PDB entry 6N38 | electron microscopy, 3.70 A resolution | chains G and B of the 11 polymer chains in the assembly

# Chain G
Protein: Putative type VI secretion protein
From: Escherichia coli O44:H18 (strain 042 / EAEC)
Reference sequence: D3GUX4 (D3GUX4_ECO44); residues 64-366 here correspond to UniProt positions 31-333 (UniProt number = residue number - 33)
Chain sequence (303 residues; each row starts with the number of its first residue):
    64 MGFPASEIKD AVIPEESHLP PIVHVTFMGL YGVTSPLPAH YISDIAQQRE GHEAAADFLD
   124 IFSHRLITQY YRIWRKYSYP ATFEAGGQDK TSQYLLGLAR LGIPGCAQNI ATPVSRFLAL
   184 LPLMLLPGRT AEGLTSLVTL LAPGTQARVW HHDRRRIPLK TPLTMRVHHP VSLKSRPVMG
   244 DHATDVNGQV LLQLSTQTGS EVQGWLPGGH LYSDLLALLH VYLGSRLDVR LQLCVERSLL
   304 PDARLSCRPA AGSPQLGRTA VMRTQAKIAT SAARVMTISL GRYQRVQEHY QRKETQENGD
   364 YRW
Not modelled in the structure: 64-121, 331-335
From the paper describing this entry:
  - mutagenesis - M228R/L236R/M242R, L308R/L319R/M325R: unchanged binding to Putative type VI secretion protein

# Chain B
Protein: Putative type VI secretion protein
From: Escherichia coli O44:H18 (strain 042 / EAEC)
Notes: fragment: neck and shoulder domains
Reference sequence: D3GU39 (D3GU39_ECO44); residue numbers follow UniProt; this construct covers 1-316
Chain sequence (322 residues; numbered 1 to 322; the number before each row is that of its first residue):
     1 MKIYRPLWED GAFLMPQQFQ QQAAWDVHLA DSVARMGLAH PWGVVAAEFD DSLLPLSRLN
    61 ATRLIVRFPD GTLIDTERAD NLPPVCDLST VSDRSLVDIV LALPLLNANG GNLDNGSESE
   121 RPRRWKSERV NVQELAGHEQ SEVAVLRHNL TLRMAHQENA AWLTCPVTRL VRDAQGQWCR
   181 DPRFIPPLLT LSASPSLMTE LAELLHHLQA RRQRLMSMRR ENNARLADFA VADVSLFWLL
   241 NALNSAEPVL KELLDMPYRH PELLYRELAR LAGSLLTFSL EHNVDAVPAY HHETPENVFP
   301 PLLSLLNRLL EASLPSHHHH HH
Not modelled in the structure: 220-232, 314-322
Differences from the reference sequence: expression tag (317-322)

# Interface between chain G and chain B
Contacting residue pairs (24):
  Asp244(G) with Asn109(B), hydrogen bond
  His245(G) with Asn109(B)
  Cys310(G) with Glu134(B); Glu139(B); Ser141(B), hydrogen bond (backbone-side chain)
  Arg311(G) with Glu139(B), salt bridge
  Leu319(G) with Leu14(B); Pro16(B); Phe19(B), hydrophobic
  Gly320(G) with Pro16(B)
  Ala323(G) with Leu14(B), hydrogen bond (backbone-backbone)
  Val324(G) with Ala12(B); Phe13(B), hydrophobic
  Met325(G) with Trp8(B); Ala12(B), hydrogen bond (backbone-backbone); Leu14(B), hydrophobic
  Arg326(G) with Asp10(B)
  Thr327(G) with Asp10(B); Gly11(B)
  Gln328(G) with Asp10(B)
  Met339(G) with Phe13(B), hydrophobic
  Thr340(G) with Phe13(B)
  Ile341(G) with Phe13(B), hydrophobic
  Tyr353(G) with Glu118(B)
Interface residues without a listed pair, chain G (19 interface residues in all): Arg219, Lys223, Arg321
Interface residues without a listed pair, chain B (15 interface residues in all): Met15, Ser117
Interface features reported in the paper:
  - interface residues, chain G: Leu319(G)

# Summary
19 residues of chain G face 15 of chain B across their interface, with 4 hydrogen bonds and 1 salt bridge.
Among the polar pairs are Arg311(G)-Glu139(B), Asp244(G)-Asn109(B) and Cys310(G)-Ser141(B). From the paper:
M228R/L236R/M242R and L308R/L319R/M325R of chain G leave binding to Putative type VI secretion protein
unchanged; the interface residue Leu319(G).
Here chain G is Putative type VI secretion protein and chain B is Putative type VI secretion protein, both
from Escherichia coli O44:H18 (strain 042 / EAEC). Entry 6N38 (Structure of the type VI secretion system
TssK-TssF-TssG baseplate subcomplex revealed by cryo-electron microscopy - full ...) was determined by
electron microscopy.
